4A5K - chains B and C of the 4 polymer chains in the assembly; structure by X-ray diffraction, 1.76 A resolution.

== Chain B (and C) ==
Protein: Phosphatidylinositol 4,5-bisphosphate-binding protein slm 1
Organism: Saccharomyces cerevisiae
Notes: fragment: ph domain, residues 469-583; chain C of this document is another copy of the same molecule, construct and numbering; everything in this record applies to it too
UniProtKB: P40485 (SLM1_YEAST); numbering as in UniProt (aligned over 469-583)
Amino-acid sequence (118 residues; row label = number of the first residue in the row):
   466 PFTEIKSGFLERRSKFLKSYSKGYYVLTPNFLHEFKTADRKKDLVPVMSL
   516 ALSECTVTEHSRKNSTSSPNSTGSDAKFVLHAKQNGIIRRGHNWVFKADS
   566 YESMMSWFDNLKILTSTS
Unresolved in the structure: 582-583 (chain C: 466, 534-535, 582-583)
Construct notes: expression tag (466-468)

== Chain B / chain C interface ==
Pairs across the interface (22):
  S479(B) - E524(C)  hydrogen bond
  F481(B) - R478(C)  hydrogen bond (backbone-side chain)
  F481(B) - E524(C)
  F481(B) - V544(C)  hydrophobic
  F481(B) - N558(C)
  F481(B) - V560(C)
  L482(B) - R478(C)
  L482(B) - E524(C)
  L482(B) - H525(C)
  L482(B) - S526(C)
  L482(B) - K542(C)  hydrogen bond (backbone-side chain)
  L482(B) - V544(C)  hydrophobic
  K483(B) - R478(C)
  K483(B) - S532(C)
  S484(B) - T531(C)
  Y485(B) - N529(C)
  Y485(B) - S530(C)
  Y485(B) - T531(C)  hydrogen bond (backbone-backbone)
  S486(B) - R527(C)  hydrogen bond
  S486(B) - N529(C)  hydrogen bond
  K487(B) - R527(C)  hydrogen bond (backbone-side chain)
  K487(B) - N529(C)  hydrogen bond (backbone-side chain)
Other interface residues (no listed pair), chain B (9 interface residues in all): E476
Other interface residues (no listed pair), chain C (15 interface residues in all): S539, F543

== Summary ==
9 residues of chain B and 15 residues of chain C are in contact, with 8 hydrogen bonds. Polar contacts include
S479(B)-E524(C), F481(B)-R478(C) and L482(B)-K542(C).
Chain B and chain C are both Phosphatidylinositol 4,5-bisphosphate-binding protein slm 1 (Saccharomyces
cerevisiae); the structure, Structural analyses of Slm1-PH domain demonstrate ligand binding in the
non-canonical site, was determined by X-ray diffraction together with 4A6F, 4A6H and 4A6K from the same study.
